PDB entry 7SCY | electron microscopy, 4.10 A resolution (low resolution: residue-level contacts below are approximate; hydrogen-bond / salt-bridge calls are withheld) | chains J and G of the 11 polymer chains in the assembly

Chain J:
Molecule: 147-nt DNA strand
Sequence (147 nucleotides; each row starts with the number of its first residue; numbers below 1 keep their minus sign (DA-73 is residue -73)):
   -73 ATCGAGAATCCCGGTGCCGAGGCCGCTCAATTGGTCGTAGACAGCTCTAG
   -23 CACCGCTTAAACGCACGTACGCGCTGTCCCCCGCGTTTTAACCGCCAAGG
    27 GGATTACTCCCTAGTCTCCAGGCACGTGTCAGATATATACATCCGAT

Chain G:
Protein: Histone H2A
Organism: Homo sapiens
UniProt: Q08AJ9 (Q08AJ9_HUMAN); residues 0-129 here correspond to UniProt positions 1-130 (UniProt number = residue number + 1)
Chain sequence (133 residues; numbered -3 to 129; the number before each row is that of its first residue; numbers below 1 keep their minus sign (Gly-3 is residue -3)):
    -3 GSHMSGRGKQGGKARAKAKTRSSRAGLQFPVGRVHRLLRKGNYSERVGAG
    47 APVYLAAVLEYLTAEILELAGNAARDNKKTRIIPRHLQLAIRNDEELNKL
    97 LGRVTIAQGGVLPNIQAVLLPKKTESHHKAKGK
Unresolved in the structure: -3 to 14, 119-129
Differences from the reference sequence: expression tag (-3 to -1)

Chain J / chain G interface:
Contacting residue pairs (18; chain J residue first):
  DT38(J) with Arg42(G); Val43(G); Gly44(G); Ala45(G)
  DA39(J) with His31(G); Glu41(G); Arg42(G); Val43(G)
  DG47(J) with Thr16(G)
  DG48(J) with Pro26(G); Arg29(G)
  DC49(J) with Arg29(G)
  DA57(J) with Thr76(G); Arg77(G)
  DG58(J) with Lys75(G); Thr76(G); Arg77(G)
  DA59(J) with Lys75(G)
Interface residues without a listed pair, chain G (14 interface residues in all): Arg35, Lys74

In short:
Chain J and chain G form an interface of 8 and 14 residues respectively.
Here chain J is a 147-nt DNA strand and chain G is Histone H2A (Homo sapiens). Entry 7SCY (Nuc147 bound to
single BRCT) was determined by electron microscopy, deposited together with 7SCZ.
